PDB entry 6YO0 | electron microscopy, 2.90 A resolution | chains G1 and A1 of the 12 polymer chains in the assembly

Chain G1:
Name: Oligomycin sensitivity-conferring protein (OSCP)
Source organism: Tetrahymena thermophila
Reference sequence: I7MMI7 (I7MMI7_TETTS); residue numbers follow UniProt; this construct covers 1-219
Chain sequence (219 residues; each row starts with the number of its first residue):
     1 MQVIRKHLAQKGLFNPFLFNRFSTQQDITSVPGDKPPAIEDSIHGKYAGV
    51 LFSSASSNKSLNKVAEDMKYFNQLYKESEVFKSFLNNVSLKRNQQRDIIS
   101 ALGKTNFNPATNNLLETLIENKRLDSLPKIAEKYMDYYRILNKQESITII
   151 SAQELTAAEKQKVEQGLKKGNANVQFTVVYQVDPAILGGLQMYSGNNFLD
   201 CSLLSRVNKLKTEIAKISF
Not modelled in the structure: 1-31

Chain A1:
Name: ATP synthase subunit alpha
Source organism: Tetrahymena thermophila
Reference sequence: Q24HY8 (Q24HY8_TETTS); numbering as in UniProt (aligned over 1-546)
Chain sequence (546 residues; each row starts with the number of its first residue):
     1 MIRNFHSLVKRVPRLALTPFFGFRTSMTLADKKLSTGEASVVLAEKIKGI
    51 TQQNDITEYGTVISIGDGIARVFGLTKVQAGEMVEFKSGIRGMALNLETD
   101 NVGVVVLGNDRDIKEGDVVKRTGAIVDVPIGEAMCGRVFDALGNPIDGLG
   151 PLKTTQRARVEIKAPGIIPRQSVRQPMQTGIKCVDSLVPIGRGQRELIIG
   201 DRQTGKTAIAIDTILNQKEAFNTGDVKKQLYCIYVAVGQKRSTIANLVSI
   251 LKQHDCMKFTIVVCATASDAAPLQFLAPYSGCAIGEFFRDNGKHALIIYD
   301 DLSKQAVAYRQMSLLLRRPPGREAYPGDVFYLHSRLLERAAKMNDSLGGG
   351 SLTALPVIETQAGDVSAYIPTNVISITDGQIFLETELFYKGIRPAINVGL
   401 SVSRVGSAAQIKAMKKIAGNLKLTLATYRELAAFSQFGSDLDAKTQQQLN
   451 TGERLVEMLKQNQYTPMKVEEQVCIIFAGVKGFLDALVTSEVLKFEKKFL
   501 EHVRTNHSALLKRIRDSGDLSEVDTNELNTIIPLFIQEGGFKLKAQ
Not modelled in the structure: 1-33, 546
Bound ions: Mg2+: T207 (together with ATP)
Residues lining bound ligands:
  - ADP (adenosine-5'-diphosphate): V402, S403, R404
  - ATP (adenosine-5'-triphosphate): D201, R202, Q203, T204, G205, K206, T207, A208, E359, F388, R393, P394, Q461, N462, Q463

How chain G1 and chain A1 interact:
Pairs across the interface (31; chain G1 residue first):
  I39(G1) - T99(A1)
  E40(G1) - T99(A1)
  E40(G1) - D100(A1)
  D41(G1) - T99(A1)  hydrogen bond
  Y193(G1) - Y59(A1)  hydrophobic
  Y193(G1) - K120(A1)
  G195(G1) - Y59(A1)  hydrogen bond (backbone-side chain)
  N196(G1) - E58(A1)
  N196(G1) - Y59(A1)  hydrogen bond (backbone-backbone)
  N197(G1) - Y59(A1)
  F198(G1) - D55(A1)
  F198(G1) - I56(A1)
  F198(G1) - T57(A1)  hydrogen bond (backbone-backbone)
  F198(G1) - K120(A1)
  L199(G1) - N54(A1)
  L199(G1) - D55(A1)
  L199(G1) - I56(A1)
  D200(G1) - N54(A1)  hydrogen bond (backbone-side chain)
  S205(G1) - Q52(A1)  hydrogen bond
  R206(G1) - Q52(A1)  hydrogen bond
  K209(G1) - T51(A1)  hydrogen bond (side chain-backbone)
  K209(G1) - Q52(A1)
  A215(G1) - P151(A1)  hydrophobic
  A215(G1) - K153(A1)
  K216(G1) - L152(A1)
  K216(G1) - T154(A1)
  I217(G1) - L43(A1)  hydrophobic
  I217(G1) - K46(A1)  hydrogen bond (backbone-side chain)
  S218(G1) - K153(A1)
  F219(G1) - L43(A1)  hydrophobic
  F219(G1) - K153(A1)
Other interface residues (no listed pair), chain G1 (20 interface residues in all): L210, E213
Other interface residues (no listed pair), chain A1 (21 interface residues in all): I47, I50, F73, V118

Overview:
Chain G1 and chain A1 form an interface of 20 and 21 residues respectively; the contacts include 9 hydrogen
bonds. Polar contacts include D41(G1)-T99(A1), G195(G1)-Y59(A1) and D200(G1)-N54(A1). Bound to chain A1: ADP
and ATP.
Chain G1 is Oligomycin sensitivity-conferring protein (OSCP) and chain A1 is ATP synthase subunit alpha, both
from Tetrahymena thermophila; the structure, Cryo-EM structure of Tetrahymena thermophila mitochondrial ATP
synthase - F1/peripheral stalk, was determined by electron microscopy (same publication as 6YNV, 6YNW, 6YNX,
6YNY and 6YNZ).
